1MB9 - chain A; structure by X-ray diffraction, 2.11 A resolution.

# Chain A
Molecule: Beta-lactam synthetase
Source organism: Streptomyces clavuligerus
UniProt: Q9R8E3 (BLS_STRCL); residues 1-513 here = UniProt positions 1-513
Chain sequence (513 residues; each row starts with the number of its first residue):
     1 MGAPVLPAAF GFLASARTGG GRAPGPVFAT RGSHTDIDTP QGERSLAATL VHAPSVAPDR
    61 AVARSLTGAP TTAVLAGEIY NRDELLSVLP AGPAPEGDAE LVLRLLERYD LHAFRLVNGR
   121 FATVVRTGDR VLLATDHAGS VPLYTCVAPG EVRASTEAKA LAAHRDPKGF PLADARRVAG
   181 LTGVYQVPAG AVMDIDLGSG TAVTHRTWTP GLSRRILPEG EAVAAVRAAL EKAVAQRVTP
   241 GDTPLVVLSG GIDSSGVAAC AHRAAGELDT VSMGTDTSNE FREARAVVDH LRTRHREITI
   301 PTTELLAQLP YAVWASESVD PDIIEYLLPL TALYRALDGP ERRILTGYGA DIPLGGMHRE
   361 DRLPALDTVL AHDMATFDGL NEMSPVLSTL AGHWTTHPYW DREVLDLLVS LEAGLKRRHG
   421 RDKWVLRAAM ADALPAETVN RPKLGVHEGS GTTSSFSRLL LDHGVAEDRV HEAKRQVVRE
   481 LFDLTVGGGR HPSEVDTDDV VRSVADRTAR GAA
Unresolved in the structure: 1-3, 20-22, 164-169, 444-453, 508-513
Ion coordination: Mg2+: Asp253, Asp351 (together with ATP, adenosine monophosphate, pyrophosphate)
Ligand contacts: adenosine monophosphate / ATP / pyrophosphate: Val247, Leu248, Ser249, Gly251, Ile252, Asp253, Ser254, Ser255, Val271, Ser272, Met273, Glu280, Tyr326, Leu330, Leu333, Thr346, Gly347, Tyr348, Asp351, Lys423, Lys443
What the authors report for this chain:
  - binding site for the ligand ATP: Val247, Ser249, Ser254, Met273, Gly347, Tyr348, Lys423, Lys443
  - catalytic residues: Tyr348, Glu382, Lys443 (proposed by the authors, not directly observed)

# In short
Bound to chain A: adenosine monophosphate / ATP / pyrophosphate. Asp253 and Asp351 coordinate Mg2+. The paper
reports catalytic residues Tyr348, Glu382 and Lys443; a binding site for the ligand ATP at Val247, Ser249 and
Ser254 among others.
Chain A is Beta-lactam synthetase (Streptomyces clavuligerus); the structure, Beta-lactam synthetase complexed
with ATP, was determined by X-ray diffraction (same publication as 1M1Z, 1MBZ and 1MC1).
